PDB entry 9FAO | X-ray diffraction, 1.21 A resolution | chain AAA

# Chain AAA
Molecule: Carbonic anhydrase 2
Organism: Homo sapiens
Notes: EC 4.2.1.1
Reference sequence: P00918 (CAH2_HUMAN); the author numbering skips numbers that UniProt does not, so the offset changes along the chain: 1-125 = UniProt 1-125; 127-261 = UniProt 126-260
Amino-acid sequence (260 residues; numbered 1 to 261; 1 number in that range is skipped by the numbering (no residue carries it; nothing is unmodelled there); the number before each row is that of its first residue):
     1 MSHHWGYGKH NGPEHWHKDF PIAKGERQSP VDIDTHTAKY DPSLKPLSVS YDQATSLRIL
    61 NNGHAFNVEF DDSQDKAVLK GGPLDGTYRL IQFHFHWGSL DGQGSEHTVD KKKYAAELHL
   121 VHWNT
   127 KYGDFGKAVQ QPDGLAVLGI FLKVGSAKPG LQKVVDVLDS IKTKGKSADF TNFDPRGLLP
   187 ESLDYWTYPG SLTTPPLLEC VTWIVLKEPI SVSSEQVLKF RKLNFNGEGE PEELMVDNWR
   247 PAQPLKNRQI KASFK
Disordered / not traced: 1-2
Metal / ion sites: Zn2+: His-94, His-96, His-119 (together with 2-sulfanylbenzoic acid)
Ligand contacts: 2-sulfanylbenzoic acid (JKE): His-64, Asn-67, Gln-92, His-94, His-96, His-119, Val-121, Leu-141, Val-143, Leu-198, Thr-199, Thr-200
Swiss-Prot annotation at these positions:
  - active site: His-64 (Proton donor/acceptor)
  - binding site (Zn(2+)): His-94, His-96, His-119
  - binding site (substrate): Thr-199, Thr-200
  - site: Tyr-7 (Fine-tunes the proton-transfer properties of H-64), Asn-62 (Fine-tunes the proton-transfer properties of H-64), Asn-67 (Fine-tunes the proton-transfer properties of H-64), Gln-92 (Involved in the binding of some activators, including histamine and L-histidine)
  - modified residue: Ser-2 (N-acetylserine), Ser-166 (Phosphoserine), Ser-173 (Phosphoserine)
From the paper describing this entry:
  - binding site for 2-sulfanylbenzoic acid: Gln-92, Val-121, Leu-198, Thr-200

# Overview
Chain AAA binds 2-sulfanylbenzoic acid. His-94, His-96 and His-119 coordinate Zn2+. UniProt lists active-site
residue His-64, 3 Zn2+-binding residues and substrate-binding residues Thr-199 and Thr-200. The paper reports
a binding site for 2-sulfanylbenzoic acid at Gln-92, Val-121 and Leu-198 among others.
Chain AAA is Carbonic anhydrase 2 (Homo sapiens); the structure, Human Carbonic Anhydrase II in complex with
2-mercaptobenzoic acid, was determined by X-ray diffraction, deposited together with 9FAI.
